4ZH2 - chains A and F of the 6 polymer chains in the assembly; structure by X-ray diffraction, 4.20 A resolution (low resolution: residue-level contacts below are approximate; hydrogen-bond / salt-bridge calls are withheld).

# Chain A
Molecule: DNA-directed RNA polymerase subunit alpha
Source organism: Escherichia coli
Notes: EC 2.7.7.6
UniProtKB: P0A7Z4 (RPOA_ECOLI); numbering as in UniProt (aligned over 2-329)
Amino-acid sequence (335 residues; numbered -5 to 329; the number before each row is that of its first residue; numbers below 1 keep their minus sign (Met-5 is residue -5)):
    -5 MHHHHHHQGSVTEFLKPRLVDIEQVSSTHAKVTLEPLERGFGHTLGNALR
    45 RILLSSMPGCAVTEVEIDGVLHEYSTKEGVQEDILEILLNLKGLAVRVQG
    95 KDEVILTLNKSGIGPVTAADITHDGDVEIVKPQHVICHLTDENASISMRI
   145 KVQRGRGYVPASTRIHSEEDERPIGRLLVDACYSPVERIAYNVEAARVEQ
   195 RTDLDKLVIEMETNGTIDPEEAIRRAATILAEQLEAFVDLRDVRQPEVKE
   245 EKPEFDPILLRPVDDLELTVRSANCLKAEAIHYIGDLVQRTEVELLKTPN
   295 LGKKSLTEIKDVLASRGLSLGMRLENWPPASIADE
Not modelled in the structure: -5 to 7, 232-246, 325-329
Construct notes: expression tag (-5 to 1)
Curated features (UniProtKB/Swiss-Prot):
  - region: Glu162 to Glu165 (Required for interaction with Crp at class II promoters)
  - modified residue: Arg265 (ADP-ribosylarginine), Lys297 (N6-acetyllysine), Lys298 (N6-acetyllysine)
  - mutagenesis: Arg45 (R45C: In rpoA112; temperature-sensitive, blocks RNA polymerase assembly), Glu162 to Glu165 (5-fold decrease in CRP-class II promoter-dependent transcription), Glu165 (E165K: 5-fold decrease in CRP-class II promoter-dependent transcription), Arg191 (R191C: In rpoA101; temperature-sensitive)

# Chain F
Molecule: RNA polymerase sigma factor RpoD
Source organism: Escherichia coli (strain K12)
UniProtKB: P00579 (RPOD_ECOLI); residues 1-613 here = UniProt positions 1-613
Amino-acid sequence (613 residues; numbered 1 to 613; the number before each row is that of its first residue):
     1 MEQNPQSQLKLLVTRGKEQGYLTYAEVNDHLPEDIVDSDQIEDIIQMIND
    51 MGIQVMEEAPDADDLMLAENTADEDAAEAAAQVLSSVESEIGRTTDPVRM
   101 YMREMGTVELLTREGEIDIAKRIEDGINQVQCSVAEYPEAITYLLEQYDR
   151 VEAEEARLSDLITGFVDPNAEEDLAPTATHVGSELSQEDLDDDEDEDEED
   201 GDDDSADDDNSIDPELAREKFAELRAQYVVTRDTIKAKGRSHATAQEEIL
   251 KLSEVFKQFRLVPKQFDYLVNSMRVMMDRVRTQERLIMKLCVEQCKMPKK
   301 NFITLFTGNETSDTWFNAAIAMNKPWSEKLHDVSEEVHRALQKLQQIEEE
   351 TGLTIEQVKDINRRMSIGEAKARRAKKEMVEANLRLVISIAKKYTNRGLQ
   401 FLDLIQEGNIGLMKAVDKFEYRRGYKFSTYATWWIRQAITRSIADQARTI
   451 RIPVHMIETINKLNRISRQMLQEMGREPTPEELAERMLMPEDKIRKVLKI
   501 AKEPISMETPIGDDEDSHLGDFIEDTTLELPLDSATTESLRAATHDVLAG
   551 LTAREAKVLRMRFGIDMNTDYTLEEVGKQFDVTRERIRQIEAKALRKLRH
   601 PSRSEVLRSFLDD
Not modelled in the structure: 1-4, 57-69, 90-91, 168-212, 237-242, 613
Curated features (UniProtKB/Swiss-Prot):
  - DNA-binding region: Leu573 to Ala592 (H-T-H motif)
  - region: Arg584 to Arg599 (Interaction with anti-sigma factors)
  - motif: Asp403 to Gln406 (Interaction with polymerase core subunit RpoC)
  - site: Arg562 (Interaction with anti-sigma factors)
  - mutagenesis: Ala553 (A553D: Disrupts the interaction with Escherichia phage lambda antitermination protein Q), Arg596 (R596D/E: 2-fold reduction in activation of class II Crp-dependent promoters)

# How chain A and chain F interact
Pairs across the interface (8; chain A residue first):
  Phe249(A) - Glu605(F)
  Asp250(A) - Pro601(F)
  Asp250(A) - Glu605(F)
  Asp250(A) - Arg608(F)
  Arg310(A) - Arg608(F)
  Gly311(A) - Arg599(F)
  Met316(A) - His600(F)
  Met316(A) - Pro601(F)
Also at the interface, not in a pair above, chain A (9 interface residues in all): Glu248, Ile252, Leu312, Arg317

# In short
9 residues of chain A and 5 residues of chain F are in contact. Curated annotation (UniProt) lists 6
mutagenesis sites on chain A; 2 mutagenesis sites on chain F.
Chain A is DNA-directed RNA polymerase subunit alpha (Escherichia coli) and chain F is RNA polymerase sigma
factor RpoD (Escherichia coli (strain K12)); the structure, Crystal structure of Escherichia coli RNA
polymerase in complex with CBR703, was determined by X-ray diffraction together with 4ZH3 and 4ZH4 from the
same study.
